Entry 5N77 (X-ray diffraction, 2.80 A resolution); this record covers chains B and E of the 5 polymer chains in the assembly.

== Chain B (and E) ==
Name: Magnesium transport protein CorA
From: Escherichia coli
Notes: chain E of this document is another copy of the same molecule, construct and numbering; everything in this record applies to it too
UniProt: P0ABI4 (CORA_ECOLI); numbering as in UniProt (aligned over 1-257)
Chain sequence (257 residues; each row starts with the number of its first residue):
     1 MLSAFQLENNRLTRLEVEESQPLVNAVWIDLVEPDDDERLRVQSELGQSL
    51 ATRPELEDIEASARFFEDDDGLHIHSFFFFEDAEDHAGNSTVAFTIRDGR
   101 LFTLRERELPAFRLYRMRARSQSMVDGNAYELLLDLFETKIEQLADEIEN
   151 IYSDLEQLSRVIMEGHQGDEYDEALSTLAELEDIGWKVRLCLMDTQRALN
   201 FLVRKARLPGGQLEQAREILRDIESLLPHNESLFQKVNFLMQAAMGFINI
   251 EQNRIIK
Curated features (UniProtKB/Swiss-Prot):
  - site: Asn253 (Essential for ion permeation)

== Interface between chain B and chain E ==
Pairs across the interface (55; chain B residue first):
  Glu57(B) - Glu149(E)
  Asp58(B) - Glu149(E)
  Ile59(B) - Ile148(E)  hydrophobic
  Ile59(B) - Glu149(E)
  Ile59(B) - Leu226(E)  hydrophobic
  Ile59(B) - His229(E)
  Glu60(B) - Ala145(E)
  Ala61(B) - Arg221(E)
  Ala61(B) - Asp222(E)
  Ala61(B) - Ser225(E)  hydrogen bond (backbone-side chain)
  Ser62(B) - Asp222(E)  hydrogen bond (backbone-side chain)
  Asp82(B) - Arg160(E)  salt bridge
  Glu84(B) - Arg160(E)  salt bridge
  His86(B) - Glu156(E)  salt bridge
  His86(B) - Arg160(E)
  Asp172(B) - Ile250(E)
  Asp172(B) - Arg254(E)  salt bridge
  Leu175(B) - Gly246(E)
  Leu175(B) - Phe247(E)  hydrophobic
  Leu175(B) - Ile250(E)  hydrophobic
  Ala179(B) - Met163(E)  hydrophobic
  Ala179(B) - Phe239(E)  hydrophobic
  Glu182(B) - Lys236(E)  salt bridge
  Glu182(B) - Phe239(E)
  Asp183(B) - Lys236(E)  salt bridge
  Trp186(B) - Tyr152(E)  hydrophobic
  Trp186(B) - Ser232(E)  hydrogen bond
  Trp186(B) - Lys236(E)
  Lys187(B) - Glu156(E)  salt bridge
  Arg189(B) - Ser232(E)  hydrogen bond
  Arg189(B) - Gln235(E)
  Leu190(B) - Tyr152(E)
  Leu190(B) - Ser232(E)
  Arg197(B) - Glu224(E)
  Arg197(B) - Ser225(E)
  Glu231(B) - Gln235(E)  hydrogen bond
  Phe234(B) - Gln235(E)
  Val237(B) - Phe239(E)  hydrophobic
  Asn238(B) - Phe239(E)
  Met241(B) - Phe239(E)  hydrophobic
  Met241(B) - Gln242(E)
  Gln242(B) - Gln242(E)  hydrogen bond
  Met245(B) - Gln242(E)
  Met245(B) - Gly246(E)
  Met245(B) - Asn249(E)
  Ile248(B) - Asn249(E)
  Ile248(B) - Ile250(E)  hydrophobic
  Ile248(B) - Asn253(E)  hydrogen bond (backbone-side chain)
  Asn249(B) - Asn249(E)  hydrogen bond
  Glu251(B) - Asn253(E)
  Gln252(B) - Asn249(E)
  Gln252(B) - Gln252(E)  hydrogen bond
  Gln252(B) - Asn253(E)  hydrogen bond
  Ile255(B) - Ile256(E)  hydrophobic
  Ile255(B) - Lys257(E)
Interface residues without a listed pair, chain B (38 interface residues in all): Phe77, Gln167, Tyr171, Ser176, Leu178, Glu180, Ile256
Interface residues without a listed pair, chain E (32 interface residues in all): Glu218, Pro228, Leu233, Ala243, Met245

== In short ==
The interface between chain B and chain E involves 38 residues on one side and 32 on the other, with 10
hydrogen bonds and 7 salt bridges. Among the polar pairs are Asp82(B)-Arg160(E), Glu84(B)-Arg160(E) and
His86(B)-Glu156(E).
Chain B and chain E are both Magnesium transport protein CorA (Escherichia coli); the structure, Crystal
structure of the cytosolic domain of the CorA magnesium channel from Escherichia coli in complex ..., was
determined by X-ray diffraction (same publication as 5N78).
